Entry 7V2P (electron microscopy, 3.30 A resolution); this record covers chains A and E of the 22 polymer chains in the assembly.

== Chain A ==
Molecule: 16s ribosomal RNA
Source organism: Thermus thermophilus HB8
Sequence (1522 nucleotides; numbered 1 to 1522; the number before each row is that of its first residue):
     1 UUUGUUGGAG AGUUUGAUCC UGGCUCAGGG UGAACGCUGG CGGCGUGCCU AAGACAUGCA
    61 AGUCGUGCGG GCCGCGGGGU UUUACUCCGU GGUCAGCGGC GGACGGGUGA GUAACGCGUG
   121 GGUGACCUAC CCGGAAGAGG GGGACAACCC GGGGAAACUC GGGCUAAUCC CCCAUGUGGA
   181 CCCGCCCCUU GGGGUGUGUC CAAAGGGCUU UGCCCGCUUC CGGAUGGGCC CGCGUCCCAU
   241 CAGCUAGUUG GUGGGGUAAU GGCCCACCAA GGCGACGACG GGUAGCCGGU CUGAGAGGAU
   301 GGCCGGCCAC AGGGGCACUG AGACACGGGC CCCACUCCUA CGGGAGGCAG CAGUUAGGAA
   361 UCUUCCGCAA UGGGCGCAAG CCUGACGGAG CGACGCCGCU UGGAGGAAGA AGCCCUUCGG
   421 GGUGUAAACU CCUGAACCCG GGACGAAACC CCCGACGAGG GGACUGACGG UACCGGGGUA
   481 AUAGCGCCGG CCAACUCCGU GCCAGCAGCC GCGGUAAUAC GGAGGGCGCG AGCGUUACCC
   541 GGAUUCACUG GGCGUAAAGG GCGUGUAGGC GGCCUGGGGC GUCCCAUGUG AAAGACCACG
   601 GCUCAACCGU GGGGGAGCGU GGGAUACGCU CAGGCUAGAC GGUGGGAGAG GGUGGUGGAA
   661 UUCCCGGAGU AGCGGUGAAA UGCGCAGAUA CCGGGAGGAA CGCCGAUGGC GAAGGCAGCC
   721 ACCUGGUCCA CCCGUGACGC UGAGGCGCGA AAGCGUGGGG AGCAAACCGG AUUAGAUACC
   781 CGGGUAGUCC ACGCCCUAAA CGAUGCGCGC UAGGUCUCUG GGUCUCCUGG GGGCCGAAGC
   841 UAACGCGUUA AGCGCGCCGC CUGGGGAGUA CGGCCGCAAG GCUGAAACUC AAAGGAAUUG
   901 ACGGGGGCCC GCACAAGCGG UGGAGCAUGU GGUUUAAUUC GAAGCAACGC GAAGAACCUU
   961 ACCAGGCCUU GACAUGCUAG GGAACCCGGG UGAAAGCCUG GGGUGCCCCG CGAGGGGAGC
  1021 CCUAGCACAG GUGCUGCAUG GCCGUCGUCA GCUCGUGCCG UGAGGUGUUG GGUUAAGUCC
  1081 CGCAACGAGC GCAACCCCCG CCGUUAGUUG CCAGCGGUUC GGCCGGGCAC UCUAACGGGA
  1141 CUGCCCGCGA AAGCGGGAGG AAGGAGGGGA CGACGUCUGG UCAGCAUGGC CCUUACGGCC
  1201 UGGGCGACAC ACGUGCUACA AUGCCCACUA CAAAGCGAUG CCACCCGGCA ACGGGGAGCU
  1261 AAUCGCAAAA AGGUGGGCCC AGUUCGGAUU GGGGUCUGCA ACCCGACCCC AUGAAGCCGG
  1321 AAUCGCUAGU AAUCGCGGAU CAGCCAUGCC GCGGUGAAUA CGUUCCCGGG CCUUGUACAC
  1381 ACCGCCCGUC ACGCCAUGGG AGCGGGCUCU ACCCGAAGUC GCCGGGAGCC UACGGGCAGG
  1441 CGCCGAGGGU AGGGCCCGUG ACUGGGGCGA AGUCGUAACA AGGUAGCUGU ACCGGAAGGU
  1501 GCGGCUGGAU CACCUCCUUU CU
Not modelled in the structure: 1-5, 773-776, 1380-1484, 1509-1522
What the authors report for this chain:
  - mutagenesis - A901G: decreased catalytic activity

== Chain E ==
Protein: 30S ribosomal protein S5
Source organism: Thermus thermophilus HB8
UniProt: Q5SHQ5 (RS5_THET8); residue numbers follow UniProt; this construct covers 1-162
Chain sequence (162 residues; each row starts with the number of its first residue):
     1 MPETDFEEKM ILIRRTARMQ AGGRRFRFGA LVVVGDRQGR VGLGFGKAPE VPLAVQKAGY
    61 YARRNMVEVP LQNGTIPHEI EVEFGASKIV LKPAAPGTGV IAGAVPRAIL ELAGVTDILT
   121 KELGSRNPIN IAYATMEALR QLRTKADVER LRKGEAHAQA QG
Not modelled in the structure: 1-4, 155-162

== How chain A and chain E interact ==
Contacting residue pairs (69):
  U6(A) - Ala95(E)  base contact
  G7(A) - Ala94(E)  base contact
  G7(A) - Ala95(E)  hydrogen bond to the base
  G7(A) - Thr98(E)  hydrogen bond to the base
  G7(A) - Leu119(E)  base contact
  G8(A) - Lys92(E)  base contact
  G8(A) - Leu119(E)  phosphate contact
  G8(A) - Thr120(E)  hydrogen bond to the sugar
  G8(A) - Lys121(E)  base contact
  A9(A) - Ile101(E)  phosphate contact
  A9(A) - Ala102(E)  hydrogen bond to the sugar
  A9(A) - Gly103(E)  sugar contact
  A9(A) - Arg107(E)  base contact
  A9(A) - Thr120(E)  sugar contact
  G10(A) - Lys121(E)  salt bridge to the phosphate
  G10(A) - Glu122(E)  hydrogen bond to the phosphate
  G10(A) - Arg126(E)  hydrogen bond to the base
  A11(A) - Arg126(E)  phosphate contact
  G16(A) - Ala17(E)  hydrogen bond to the base
  G16(A) - Arg18(E)  base contact
  G16(A) - Met19(E)  base contact
  G16(A) - Arg24(E)  sugar contact
  A17(A) - Thr16(E)  sugar contact
  A17(A) - Ala17(E)  hydrogen bond to the sugar
  U18(A) - Arg14(E)  hydrogen bond to the phosphate
  C19(A) - Arg14(E)  salt bridge to the phosphate
  C19(A) - Asn127(E)  hydrogen bond to the phosphate
  C19(A) - Ile129(E)  phosphate contact
  C20(A) - Ala86(E)  phosphate contact
  C20(A) - Ser125(E)  hydrogen bond to the phosphate
  C20(A) - Asn127(E)  phosphate contact
  U21(A) - Ala86(E)  phosphate contact
  U21(A) - Ser125(E)  phosphate contact
  A543(A) - Lys121(E)  salt bridge to the phosphate
  A543(A) - Arg126(E)  salt bridge to the phosphate
  U544(A) - Leu123(E)  base contact
  A842(A) - Gly85(E)  phosphate contact
  A842(A) - Ala86(E)  phosphate contact
  U899(A) - Met19(E)  hydrogen bond to the sugar
  G900(A) - Met19(E)  sugar contact
  G900(A) - Gln20(E)  hydrogen bond to the sugar
  A901(A) - Ala21(E)  phosphate contact
  C1052(A) - Gln20(E)  hydrogen bond to the phosphate
  C1052(A) - Arg25(E)  hydrogen bond to the phosphate
  U1053(A) - Arg18(E)  salt bridge to the phosphate
  U1053(A) - Gln20(E)  phosphate contact
  U1053(A) - Arg25(E)  salt bridge to the phosphate
  G1055(A) - Pro49(E)  phosphate contact
  G1055(A) - Lys57(E)  salt bridge to the phosphate
  U1056(A) - Lys57(E)  salt bridge to the phosphate
  G1057(A) - Tyr60(E)  phosphate contact
  G1057(A) - Tyr61(E)  phosphate contact
  G1057(A) - Arg64(E)  salt bridge to the phosphate
  G1060(A) - Lys47(E)  base contact
  U1061(A) - Phe84(E)  sugar contact
  U1061(A) - Ile129(E)  sugar contact
  U1061(A) - Asn130(E)  base contact
  U1061(A) - Tyr133(E)  sugar contact
  G1062(A) - Arg14(E)  hydrogen bond to the sugar
  G1062(A) - Tyr133(E)  phosphate contact
  A1063(A) - Thr16(E)  hydrogen bond to the phosphate
  A1063(A) - Phe45(E)  phosphate contact
  A1063(A) - Lys47(E)  phosphate contact
  G1064(A) - Thr16(E)  hydrogen bond to the phosphate
  G1064(A) - Arg18(E)  phosphate contact
  C1174(A) - Gln20(E)  base contact
  C1174(A) - Arg25(E)  hydrogen bond to the base
  U1176(A) - Gly22(E)  sugar contact
  A1379(A) - Arg24(E)  hydrogen bond to the base
Also at the interface, not in a pair above, chain A (38 interface residues in all): G542, U841, C1054, C1058, G1065, G1175, C1378
Also at the interface, not in a pair above, chain E (41 interface residues in all): Arg27, Glu83

== Overview ==
The interface between chain A and chain E involves 38 residues on one side and 41 on the other, with 20
hydrogen bonds and 9 salt bridges. Polar contacts include G7(A)-Ala95(E), G7(A)-Thr98(E) and G10(A)-Arg126(E).
The paper reports that A901G of chain A reduces catalytic activity.
Chain A is 16s ribosomal RNA and chain E is 30S ribosomal protein S5, both from Thermus thermophilus HB8; the
structure, T.thermophilus 30S ribosome with KsgA, class K5, was determined by electron microscopy, deposited
together with 7V2L, 7V2M, 7V2N, 7V2O and 7V2Q.
